PDB entry 4MYF | X-ray diffraction, 1.80 A resolution | chain A

== Chain A ==
Protein: Formiminoglutamase
From: Trypanosoma cruzi
Notes: EC 3.5.3.8
UniProt: Q4DSA0 (Q4DSA0_TRYCC); numbering as in UniProt (aligned over 1-308)
Sequence (316 residues; each row starts with the number of its first residue; numbers below 1 keep their minus sign (Met-7 is residue -7)):
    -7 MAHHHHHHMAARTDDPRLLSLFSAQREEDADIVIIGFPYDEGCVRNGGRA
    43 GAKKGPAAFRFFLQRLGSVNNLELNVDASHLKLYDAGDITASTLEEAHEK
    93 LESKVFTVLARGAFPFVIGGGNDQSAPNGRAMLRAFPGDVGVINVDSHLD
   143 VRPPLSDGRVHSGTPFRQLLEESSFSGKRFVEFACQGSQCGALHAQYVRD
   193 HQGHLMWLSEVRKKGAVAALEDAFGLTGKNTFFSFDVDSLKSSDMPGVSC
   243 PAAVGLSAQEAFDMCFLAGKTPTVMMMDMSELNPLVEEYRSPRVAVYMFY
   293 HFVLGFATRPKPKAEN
Disordered / not traced: -7 to 4, 146-154, 303-308
Sequence notes: expression tag (-7 to 0); engineered mutation Pro302 (Ser in Q4DSA0)
Cystine bridges: Cys35-Cys242
Metal / ion sites: Mn2+ site 1: Asn114, Asp138, Asp142, Asp228; Mn2+ site 2: Asp138, His140, Asp228, Asp230
Reported in the primary citation:
  - conformationally variable residues (helix shift, order/disorder transition): Glu33 to Arg37, Arg144, Pro146 to Ser154
  - Mn2+ coordination: Asn114
  - mutagenesis - N114H, R144A (38-fold), R144E (269-fold): decreased catalytic activity
  - mutagenesis - R144K: unchanged catalytic activity
  - catalytic residues: Asp142, Glu273 (proposed by the authors, not directly observed)
  - mutagenesis - N114H: unchanged binding to Mn2+

== Overview ==
The Mn2+ site 1 is built by Asn114, Asp138, Asp142 and Asp228. Asp138, His140, Asp228 and Asp230 form the Mn2+
site 2. The paper reports catalytic residues Asp142 and Glu273; N114H, R144A and R144E reduce catalytic
activity.
Chain A is Formiminoglutamase (Trypanosoma cruzi); the structure, Crystal structure of Trypanosoma cruzi
formiminoglutamase(oxidized) with Mn2+2 at pH 6.0, was determined by X-ray diffraction (same publication as
4MXR, 4MYK, 4MYL and 4MYN).
